1OJA - chains A and B; structure by X-ray diffraction, 1.70 A resolution.

Chain A (and B):
Protein: Amine oxidase [flavin-containing] B
Source organism: Homo sapiens
Notes: EC 1.4.3.4; chain B of this document is another copy of the same molecule, construct and numbering; everything in this record applies to it too
Reference sequence: P27338 (AOFB_HUMAN); residues 2-520 here correspond to UniProt positions 1-519 (UniProt number = residue number - 1)
Chain sequence (520 residues; row label = number of the first residue in the row):
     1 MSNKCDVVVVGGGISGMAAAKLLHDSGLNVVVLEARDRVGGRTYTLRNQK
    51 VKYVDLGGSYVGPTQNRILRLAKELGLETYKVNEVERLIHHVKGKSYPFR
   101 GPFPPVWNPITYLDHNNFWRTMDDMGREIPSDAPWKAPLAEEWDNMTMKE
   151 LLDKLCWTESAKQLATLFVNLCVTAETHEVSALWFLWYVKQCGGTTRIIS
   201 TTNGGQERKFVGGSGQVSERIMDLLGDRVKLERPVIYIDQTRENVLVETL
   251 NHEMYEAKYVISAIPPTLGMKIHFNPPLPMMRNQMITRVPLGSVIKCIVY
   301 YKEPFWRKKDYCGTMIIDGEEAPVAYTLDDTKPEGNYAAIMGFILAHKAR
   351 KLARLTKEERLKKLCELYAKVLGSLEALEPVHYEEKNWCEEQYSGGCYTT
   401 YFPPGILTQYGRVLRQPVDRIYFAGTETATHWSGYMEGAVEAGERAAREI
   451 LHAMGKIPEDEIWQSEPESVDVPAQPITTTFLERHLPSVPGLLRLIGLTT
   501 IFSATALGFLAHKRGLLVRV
Not modelled in the structure: 1-2, 502-520 (chain B: 1-2, 497-520)
Covalent attachments: flavin-adenine dinucleotide (FAD) linked to Cys397
Small-molecule neighbours:
  - FAD (flavin-adenine dinucleotide): Val10, Gly11, Gly12, Gly13, Ile14, Ser15, Gly16, Leu33, Glu34, Ala35, Arg36, Gly40, Gly41, Arg42, Thr43, Leu56, Gly57, Gly58, Ser59, Tyr60, Arg233, Pro234, Val235, Ala263, Ile264, Pro265, Leu268, Ile272, Val294, Lys296, Phe343, Trp388, Tyr393, Tyr398, Gly425, Thr426, Glu427, Gly434, Tyr435, Met436, Glu437, Ala439
  - isatin (ISN): Tyr60, Leu171, Cys172, Ile198, Ile199, Gln206, Tyr326, Leu328, Met341, Phe343, Tyr398, Tyr435
From the paper describing this entry:
  - binding site for flavin-adenine dinucleotide: Lys296, Cys397
  - conformationally variable residues (side-chain flip): Ile199

Interface between chain A and chain B:
Contacting residue pairs - 94 pairs, chain A then chain B:
  Asn145(A) - Lys149(B)
  Asn145(A) - His178(B)  hydrogen bond
  Glu150(A) - Glu150(B)
  His178(A) - Asn145(B)  hydrogen bond
  His178(A) - Pro404(B)
  His178(A) - Gly405(B)
  Glu179(A) - Pro404(B)
  Pro234(A) - His273(B)
  Val235(A) - His273(B)
  Ile236(A) - Ile236(B)  hydrophobic
  Ile236(A) - His273(B)
  Tyr237(A) - Leu250(B)  hydrophobic
  Glu248(A) - His252(B)  salt bridge
  Leu250(A) - Tyr237(B)  hydrophobic
  His252(A) - Glu248(B)  salt bridge
  Thr267(A) - Met270(B)
  Leu268(A) - Met270(B)  hydrophobic
  Met270(A) - Thr267(B)
  Met270(A) - Leu268(B)  hydrophobic
  Met270(A) - Met270(B)  hydrophobic
  Met270(A) - Lys271(B)  hydrogen bond (backbone-side chain)
  Lys271(A) - Met270(B)  hydrogen bond (side chain-backbone)
  Lys271(A) - Ile272(B)  hydrogen bond (side chain-backbone)
  Lys271(A) - His273(B)  hydrogen bond (backbone-side chain)
  Ile272(A) - Lys271(B)  hydrogen bond (backbone-side chain)
  Ile272(A) - Gln392(B)
  His273(A) - Pro234(B)
  His273(A) - Val235(B)
  His273(A) - Ile236(B)
  His273(A) - Lys271(B)  hydrogen bond (side chain-backbone)
  His273(A) - Gln392(B)
  His273(A) - Tyr393(B)  hydrogen bond
  Phe274(A) - Gln392(B)  hydrogen bond (backbone-side chain)
  Met280(A) - Ala353(B)  hydrophobic
  Met280(A) - Asn387(B)
  Met280(A) - Cys389(B)  hydrophobic
  Met280(A) - Glu390(B)
  Met281(A) - Arg350(B)
  Asn283(A) - Cys389(B)  hydrogen bond (side chain-backbone)
  Asn283(A) - Glu390(B)
  Asn283(A) - Glu391(B)  hydrogen bond (side chain-backbone)
  Asn283(A) - Gln392(B)
  Gln284(A) - Leu291(B)
  Gln284(A) - Gly292(B)  hydrogen bond (side chain-backbone)
  Gln284(A) - Ser293(B)  hydrogen bond
  Gln284(A) - Cys389(B)  hydrogen bond
  Gln284(A) - Gly395(B)  hydrogen bond (side chain-backbone)
  Gln284(A) - Gly396(B)
  Thr287(A) - Thr287(B)
  Thr287(A) - Pro290(B)
  Arg288(A) - Pro290(B)
  Arg288(A) - Leu291(B)  hydrogen bond (side chain-backbone)
  Arg288(A) - Ser293(B)  hydrogen bond
  Arg288(A) - Arg350(B)
  Arg288(A) - Tyr401(B)
  Pro290(A) - Thr287(B)
  Pro290(A) - Arg288(B)
  Leu291(A) - Gln284(B)
  Leu291(A) - Arg288(B)  hydrogen bond (backbone-side chain)
  Gly292(A) - Gln284(B)  hydrogen bond (backbone-side chain)
  Ser293(A) - Gln284(B)  hydrogen bond
  Ser293(A) - Arg288(B)  hydrogen bond
  Ser293(A) - Tyr410(B)  hydrogen bond
  His347(A) - Gln409(B)
  Arg350(A) - Met281(B)
  Arg350(A) - Arg288(B)
  Arg350(A) - Gln409(B)  hydrogen bond
  Arg350(A) - Tyr410(B)  hydrogen bond
  Ala353(A) - Met280(B)  hydrophobic
  Asn387(A) - Met280(B)
  Cys389(A) - Met280(B)  hydrophobic
  Cys389(A) - Asn283(B)  hydrogen bond (backbone-side chain)
  Cys389(A) - Gln284(B)  hydrogen bond
  Glu390(A) - Met280(B)
  Glu390(A) - Asn283(B)
  Glu391(A) - Asn283(B)  hydrogen bond (backbone-side chain)
  Gln392(A) - Ile272(B)
  Gln392(A) - His273(B)
  Gln392(A) - Phe274(B)  hydrogen bond (side chain-backbone)
  Gln392(A) - Asn283(B)
  Tyr393(A) - His273(B)  hydrogen bond
  Gly395(A) - Gln284(B)  hydrogen bond (backbone-side chain)
  Gly396(A) - Gln284(B)
  Tyr401(A) - Arg288(B)
  Tyr401(A) - Ile406(B)
  Pro404(A) - His178(B)
  Pro404(A) - Glu179(B)
  Pro404(A) - Pro404(B)  hydrophobic
  Gly405(A) - His178(B)
  Ile406(A) - Tyr401(B)
  Gln409(A) - His347(B)
  Gln409(A) - Arg350(B)  hydrogen bond
  Tyr410(A) - Ser293(B)  hydrogen bond
  Tyr410(A) - Arg350(B)  hydrogen bond
Also at the interface, not in a pair above, chain A (52 interface residues in all): Thr147, Lys149, Pro277, Leu278, Val289, Ala349, Pro403
Also at the interface, not in a pair above, chain B (52 interface residues in all): Thr147, Pro277, Leu278, Val289, Ala349, Pro403

Summary:
The chain A/chain B interface involves 52 residues from each chain; the contacts include 34 hydrogen bonds and
2 salt bridges. Polar pairs include Glu248(A)-His252(B), Asn145(A)-His178(B) and Met270(A)-Lys271(B). Bound to
chain A: isatin. Flavin-adenine dinucleotide is covalently linked to Cys397(A). The paper reports a binding
site for flavin-adenine dinucleotide at Lys296(A) and Cys397(A); conformational variability at Ile199(A).
Chain A and chain B are both Amine oxidase [flavin-containing] B (Homo sapiens); the structure, Human
monoamine oxidase B in complex with isatin, was determined by X-ray diffraction together with 1OJ9, 1OJC and
1OJD from the same study.
